Entry 1Z2V (X-ray diffraction, 1.90 A resolution); this record covers chain A.

[Chain A]
Molecule: Heparin-binding growth factor 1
Source organism: Homo sapiens
Reference sequence: P05230 (FGF1_HUMAN); residues 2-140 here correspond to UniProt positions 17-155 (UniProt number = residue number + 15)
Amino-acid sequence (145 residues; row label = number of the first residue in the row; note: 2 numbers in that range are skipped by the numbering (no residue carries them; nothing is unmodelled there); a row labelled like 1C-1G holds insertion residues (1C, then the next letters in order); numbers below 1 keep their minus sign (His-1 is residue -1)):
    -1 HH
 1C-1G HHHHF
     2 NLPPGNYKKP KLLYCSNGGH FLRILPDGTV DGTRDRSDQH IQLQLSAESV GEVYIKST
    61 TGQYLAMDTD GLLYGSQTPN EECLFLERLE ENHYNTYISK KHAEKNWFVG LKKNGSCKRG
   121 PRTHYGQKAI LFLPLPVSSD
Not modelled in the structure: -1 to 0, 138-140
Differences from the reference sequence: expression tag (1C, 1C, 1C-1F)
UniProt features mapped onto this chain:
  - region: Lys112 to Lys128 (Heparin-binding)
  - motif: Lys9 to Lys12 (Nuclear localization signal)
  - binding site (heparin): Asn18

[Overview]
From UniProt: heparin-binding residue Asn18.
Chain A is Heparin-binding growth factor 1 (Homo sapiens); the structure, Crystal Structure of Glu60 deletion
Mutant of Human Acidic Fibroblast Growth Factor, was determined by X-ray diffraction (same publication as
1Z4S, 2AQZ and 1YTO).
